2ZH3 - chains B and A; structure by X-ray diffraction, 2.50 A resolution.

[Chain B]
Molecule: tRNA
Sequence (34 nucleotides; numbered 1 to 34; the number before each row is that of its first residue):
     1 GGCCCGGGGCGGUUCGAUUCCGCCCUGGGCCACA

[Chain A]
Molecule: CCA-adding enzyme
Organism: Archaeoglobus fulgidus
Notes: EC 2.7.7.25, 2.7.7.21
UniProtKB: O28126 (CCA_ARCFU); residue numbers follow UniProt; this construct covers 1-437
Sequence (437 residues; row label = number of the first residue in the row):
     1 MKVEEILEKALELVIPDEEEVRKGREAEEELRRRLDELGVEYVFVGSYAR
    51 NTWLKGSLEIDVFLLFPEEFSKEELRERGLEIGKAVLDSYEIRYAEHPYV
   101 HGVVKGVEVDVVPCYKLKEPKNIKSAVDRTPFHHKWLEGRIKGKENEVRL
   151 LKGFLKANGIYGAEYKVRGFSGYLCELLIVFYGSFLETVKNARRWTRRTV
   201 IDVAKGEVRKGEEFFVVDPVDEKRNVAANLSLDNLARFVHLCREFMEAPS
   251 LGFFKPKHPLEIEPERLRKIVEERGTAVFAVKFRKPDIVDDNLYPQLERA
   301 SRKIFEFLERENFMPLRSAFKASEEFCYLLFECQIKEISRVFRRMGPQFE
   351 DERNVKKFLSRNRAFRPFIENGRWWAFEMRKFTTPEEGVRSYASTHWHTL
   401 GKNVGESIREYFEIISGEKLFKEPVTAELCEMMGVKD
Swiss-Prot annotation at these positions:
  - binding site (ATP): Ser47, Arg50, His133, Lys152, Tyr161
  - binding site (CTP): Ser47, Arg50, His133, Lys152, Tyr161
  - binding site (Mg(2+)): Glu59, Asp61, Asp110
  - mutagenesis: Arg50 (R50A: High decrease in both AMP and CMP incorporation), Asp110 (D110A: High decrease in both AMP and CMP incorporation), His133 (H133A: No decrease in both AMP and CMP incorporation), Arg299 to Arg302 (Does not affect the CCA tRNA nucleotidyltransferase activity, while the CCACCA tRNA nucleotidyltransferase activity is strongly reduced)
From the paper describing this entry:
  - contacts within the chain: Glu96-Ala126 (hydrogen bond)
  - binding site for tRNA (chain B): Glu96
  - mutagenesis - R224A: decreased catalytic activity on mini-D73U74
  - mutagenesis - R224A: decreased catalytic activity on mini-D73N74
  - mutagenesis - R224A: decreased catalytic activity on mini-D73U74C75
  - mutagenesis - R224A: decreased catalytic activity on mini-D73C74U75
  - mutagenesis - R224A: unchanged catalytic activity on mini-D73C74C75

[How chain B and chain A interact]
Pairs across the interface (56):
  G1(B) - Tyr165(A)  base contact
  G1(B) - Asn292(A)  hydrogen bond to the sugar
  G1(B) - Gln296(A)  hydrogen bond to the sugar
  G1(B) - Lys402(A)  sugar contact
  G2(B) - Tyr165(A)  base contact
  G2(B) - Pro295(A)  sugar contact
  G2(B) - Gln296(A)  sugar contact
  G2(B) - Arg299(A)  phosphate contact
  G2(B) - Gly401(A)  phosphate contact
  G2(B) - Lys402(A)  hydrogen bond to the phosphate
  C3(B) - Arg299(A)  salt bridge to the phosphate
  C3(B) - Arg302(A)  salt bridge to the phosphate
  U14(B) - Arg344(A)  salt bridge to the phosphate
  U14(B) - Arg361(A)  salt bridge to the phosphate
  C15(B) - Met345(A)  base contact
  C15(B) - Gly346(A)  hydrogen bond to the base
  C15(B) - Pro347(A)  base contact
  C15(B) - Asn354(A)  hydrogen bond to the sugar
  C15(B) - Lys357(A)  phosphate contact
  C15(B) - Phe358(A)  sugar contact
  C15(B) - Arg361(A)  salt bridge to the phosphate
  C15(B) - Arg363(A)  salt bridge to the phosphate
  G16(B) - Asn354(A)  sugar contact
  G16(B) - Lys357(A)  salt bridge to the phosphate
  C21(B) - Arg310(A)  hydrogen bond to the phosphate
  C21(B) - His396(A)  hydrogen bond to the sugar
  G22(B) - Lys303(A)  salt bridge to the phosphate
  G22(B) - Arg310(A)  salt bridge to the phosphate
  G22(B) - Tyr392(A)  hydrogen bond to the phosphate
  G22(B) - His396(A)  phosphate contact
  G22(B) - Thr399(A)  phosphate contact
  C23(B) - His398(A)  salt bridge to the phosphate
  C23(B) - Thr399(A)  phosphate contact
  C24(B) - His398(A)  salt bridge to the phosphate
  C31(B) - Tyr165(A)  hydrogen bond to the base
  C31(B) - Arg224(A)  salt bridge to the phosphate
  C31(B) - Ala228(A)  sugar contact
  C31(B) - Asn229(A)  hydrogen bond to the sugar
  A32(B) - Ala163(A)  sugar contact
  A32(B) - Glu164(A)  sugar contact
  A32(B) - Tyr165(A)  sugar contact
  A32(B) - Arg224(A)  salt bridge to the phosphate
  A32(B) - Asn229(A)  sugar contact
  A32(B) - Asp291(A)  hydrogen bond to the sugar
  C33(B) - Tyr94(A)  hydrogen bond to the sugar
  C33(B) - Ala95(A)  base contact
  C33(B) - Glu96(A)  hydrogen bond to the base
  C33(B) - Asp291(A)  sugar contact
  A34(B) - Phe63(A)  phosphate contact
  A34(B) - Ala95(A)  base contact
  A34(B) - Glu96(A)  hydrogen bond to the base
  A34(B) - His97(A)  base contact
  A34(B) - Tyr99(A)  sugar contact
  A34(B) - Val112(A)  sugar contact
  A34(B) - Ala126(A)  base contact
  A34(B) - Val127(A)  base contact
Also at the interface, not in a pair above, chain A (42 interface residues in all): Asp61, Asp110, Arg373, Asn403
Interface features reported in the paper:
  - interface residues, chain A: Glu96(A)

[Overview]
14 residues of chain B and 42 residues of chain A are in contact, with 14 hydrogen bonds and 13 salt bridges.
Polar contacts include C15(B)-Gly346(A), C31(B)-Tyr165(A) and C33(B)-Glu96(A). The paper reports a binding
site for tRNA (chain B) at Glu96(A); R224A of chain A reduces catalytic activity on mini-D73U74.
Here chain B is tRNA and chain A is CCA-adding enzyme (Archaeoglobus fulgidus). Entry 2ZH3 (Complex structure
of AFCCA with tRNAminiDCA) was determined by X-ray diffraction (same publication as 2ZH1, 2ZH2, 2ZH4, 2ZH6,
2ZH7, 2ZH8 and 3 further entries).
